PDB entry 6UUS | electron microscopy, 2.40 A resolution | chains A and R of the 7 polymer chains in the assembly

Chain A:
Molecule: Guanine nucleotide-binding protein G(s) subunit alpha isoforms short
From: Homo sapiens
Reference sequence: P63092 (GNAS2_HUMAN); residue numbers follow UniProt; this construct covers 1-394
Sequence (394 residues; each row starts with the number of its first residue):
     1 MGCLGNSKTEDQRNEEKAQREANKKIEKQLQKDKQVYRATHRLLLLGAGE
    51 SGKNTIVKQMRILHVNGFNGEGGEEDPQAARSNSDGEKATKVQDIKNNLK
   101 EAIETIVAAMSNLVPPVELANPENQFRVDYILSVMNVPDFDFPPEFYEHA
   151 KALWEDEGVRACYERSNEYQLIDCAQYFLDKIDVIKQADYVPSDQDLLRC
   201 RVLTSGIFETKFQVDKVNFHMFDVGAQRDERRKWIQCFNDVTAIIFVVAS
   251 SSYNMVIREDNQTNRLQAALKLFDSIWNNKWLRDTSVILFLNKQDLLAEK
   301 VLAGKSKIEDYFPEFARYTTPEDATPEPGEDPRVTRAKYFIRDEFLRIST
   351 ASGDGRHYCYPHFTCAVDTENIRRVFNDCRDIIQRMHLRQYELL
Disordered / not traced: 1-15, 48-204, 252-261, 293-307, 364-370
Construct notes: conflict Asn54 (Ser in P63092), Ala226 (Gly in P63092), Ala268 (Glu in P63092), Lys271 (Asn in P63092), Asp274 (Lys in P63092), Lys280 (Arg in P63092), Asp284 (Thr in P63092), Thr285 (Ile in P63092)

Chain R:
Molecule: Calcitonin gene-related peptide type 1 receptor
From: Homo sapiens
Reference sequence: Q16602 (CALRL_HUMAN); numbering as in UniProt (aligned over 22-461)
Sequence (490 residues; row label = number of the first residue in the row; numbers below 1 keep their minus sign (Met-9 is residue -9)):
    -9 MKTIIALSYIFCLVFADYKDDDDLEVLFQGPAELEESPEDSIQLGVTRNK
    41 IMTAQYECYQKIMQDPIQQAEGVYCNRTWDGWLCWNDVAAGTESMQLCPD
    91 YFQDFDPSEKVTKICDQDGNWFRHPASNRTWTNYTQCNVNTHEKVKTALN
   141 LFYLTIIGHGLSIASLLISLGIFFYFKSLSCQRITLHKNLFFSFVCNSVV
   191 TIIHLTAVANNQALVATNPVSCKVSQFIHLYLMGCNYFWMLCEGIYLHTL
   241 IVVAVFAEKQHLMWYYFLGWGFPLIPACIHAIARSLYYNDNCWISSDTHL
   291 LYIIHGPICAALLVNLFFLLNIVRVLITKLKVTHQAESNLYMKAVRATLI
   341 LVPLLGIEFVLIPWRPEGKIAEEVYDYIMHILMHFQGLLVSTIFCFFNGE
   391 VQAILRRNWNQYKIQFGNSFSNSEALRSASYTVSTISDGPGYSHDCPSEH
   441 LNGKSIHDIENVLLKPENLYNPAGLEVLFQGPHHHHHHHH
Disordered / not traced: -9 to 34, 55-63, 107-109, 324-328, 352-361, 403-480
Disulfide bonds: Cys48-Cys74, Cys65-Cys105, Cys88-Cys127, Cys212-Cys282
Construct notes: initiating methionine (-9); expression tag (-8 to 21, 462-480)
Curated features (UniProtKB/Swiss-Prot):
  - region: Thr288, His289 (Required for RAMP3 interaction)
  - site: Gln202 (Required for ADM interaction), Gln250 (Required for RAMP3 interaction), Ser286 (Required for ADM2 interaction), Thr288 (Required for RAMP2 interaction), His295 (Required for ADM2 interaction), Trp354 (Required for ADM2 interaction), Met373 (Required for ADM interaction)
  - modified residue (Phosphoserine): Ser420, Ser445
  - glycosylation (N-linked (GlcNAc...) asparagine): Asn66, Asn118, Asn123
  - natural variant: Val205 (deletion: In LMPHM8; uncertain significance)
  - mutagenesis: Trp72 (W72A: Strongly reduced affinity for adrenomedullin), Phe92 (F92A: Strongly reduced affinity for adrenomedullin), Trp121 (W121A: Strongly reduced affinity for adrenomedullin)
Reported in the primary citation:
  - conformationally variable residues (helix shift, loop rearrangement): Val205, Val364

Interface between chain A and chain R:
Residue-residue contacts (36):
  Lys34(A) - Glu248(R)
  Gln35(A) - Glu248(R)
  Gln35(A) - Lys249(R)
  Arg38(A) - Phe246(R)
  Arg38(A) - Ala247(R)
  Ala39(A) - Phe246(R)  hydrophobic
  Ala39(A) - Lys249(R)
  His41(A) - Phe246(R)
  Val217(A) - Phe246(R)  hydrophobic
  Arg380(A) - Val242(R)
  Arg380(A) - Val243(R)
  Arg380(A) - Ala244(R)
  Asp381(A) - Lys319(R)  salt bridge
  Gln384(A) - Ile241(R)  hydrogen bond (side chain-backbone)
  Gln384(A) - Val315(R)
  Gln384(A) - Lys319(R)  hydrogen bond
  Arg385(A) - Lys319(R)  hydrogen bond (side chain-backbone)
  Arg385(A) - Val322(R)
  His387(A) - Leu240(R)  hydrogen bond (side chain-backbone)
  His387(A) - Val245(R)
  Leu388(A) - Ile241(R)  hydrophobic
  Leu388(A) - Leu316(R)  hydrophobic
  Gln390(A) - Arg173(R)  hydrogen bond (backbone-side chain)
  Tyr391(A) - Arg173(R)
  Tyr391(A) - Tyr236(R)
  Tyr391(A) - Leu237(R)  hydrophobic
  Glu392(A) - Arg336(R)  hydrogen bond (backbone-side chain)
  Glu392(A) - Ile340(R)
  Glu392(A) - Asn388(R)  hydrogen bond
  Glu392(A) - Gly389(R)  hydrogen bond (side chain-backbone)
  Glu392(A) - Glu390(R)
  Leu393(A) - Leu316(R)
  Leu393(A) - Ala337(R)  hydrophobic
  Leu393(A) - Leu341(R)  hydrophobic
  Leu394(A) - Leu316(R)  hydrophobic
  Leu394(A) - Leu320(R)  hydrophobic
Also at the interface, not in a pair above, chain A (18 interface residues in all): Thr40
Also at the interface, not in a pair above, chain R (29 interface residues in all): His177, Glu233, Ile312, Phe384
Interface features reported in the paper:
  - interface residues, chain R: Phe246(R)

In short:
18 residues of chain A and 29 residues of chain R are in contact, with 8 hydrogen bonds and 1 salt bridge.
Polar contacts include Asp381(A)-Lys319(R), Gln384(A)-Ile241(R) and Gln384(A)-Lys319(R). Curated annotation
(UniProt) lists 3 mutagenesis sites on chain R. The paper reports the interface residue Phe246(R);
conformational variability at Val205(R) and Val364(R).
Chain A is Guanine nucleotide-binding protein G(s) subunit alpha isoforms short and chain R is Calcitonin
gene-related peptide type 1 receptor, both from Homo sapiens; the structure, CryoEM Structure of the active
Adrenomedullin 2 receptor G protein complex with adrenomedullin peptide, was determined by electron microscopy
together with 6UVA and 6UUN from the same study.
